6X01 - chains A and B of the 3 polymer chains in the assembly; structure by X-ray diffraction, 3.65 A resolution.

# Chain A (and B)
Name: Glutamate transporter homolog
From: Pyrococcus horikoshii (strain ATCC 700860 / DSM 12428 / JCM 9974 / NBRC 100139 / OT-3)
Notes: chain B of this document is another copy of the same molecule, construct and numbering; everything in this record applies to it too
UniProtKB: O59010 (GLT_PYRHO); residue numbers follow UniProt; this construct covers 1-417
Amino-acid sequence (422 residues; each row starts with the number of its first residue):
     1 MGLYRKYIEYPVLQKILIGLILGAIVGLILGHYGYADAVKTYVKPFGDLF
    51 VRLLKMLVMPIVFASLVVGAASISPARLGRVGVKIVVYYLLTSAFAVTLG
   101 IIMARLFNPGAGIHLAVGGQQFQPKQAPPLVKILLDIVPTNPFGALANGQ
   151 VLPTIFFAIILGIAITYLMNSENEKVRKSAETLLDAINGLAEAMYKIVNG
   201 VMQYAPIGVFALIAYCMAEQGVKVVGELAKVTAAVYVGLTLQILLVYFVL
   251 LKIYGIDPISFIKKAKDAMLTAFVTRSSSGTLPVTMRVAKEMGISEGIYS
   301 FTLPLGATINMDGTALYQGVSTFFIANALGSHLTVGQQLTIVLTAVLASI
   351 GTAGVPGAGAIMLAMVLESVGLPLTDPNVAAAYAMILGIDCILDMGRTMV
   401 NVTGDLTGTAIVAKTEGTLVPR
Disordered / not traced: 1-11, 123-127, 417-422
Differences from the reference sequence: engineered mutation C216 (Val in O59010), S321 (Cys in O59010), C391 (Ala in O59010); expression tag (418-422)
Disulfide bonds: C216-C391
Metal / ion sites: Na+ site 1: G306, N310, N401, D405; Na+ site 2: T308, S349, I350, T352
Ligand contacts: aspartic acid (ASP): R276, S277, S278, M311, T314, T352, A353, G354, V355, P356, G357, A358, G359, A360, D394, R397, T398, N401

# Chain A / chain B interface
Pairs across the interface - 46 pairs, chain A then chain B:
  P45(A) - V131(B)  hydrophobic
  P45(A) - L135(B)
  D48(A) - L135(B)
  L49(A) - V138(B)  hydrophobic
  R52(A) - L135(B)  hydrogen bond (side chain-backbone)
  R52(A) - D136(B)  salt bridge
  R52(A) - V138(B)  hydrogen bond (side chain-backbone)
  R52(A) - P139(B)
  R52(A) - T140(B)
  L53(A) - V138(B)  hydrophobic
  L53(A) - F156(B)  hydrophobic
  K55(A) - T140(B)
  M56(A) - P139(B)
  M56(A) - T140(B)
  M56(A) - P142(B)
  M56(A) - F156(B)  hydrophobic
  M56(A) - F157(B)  hydrophobic
  M59(A) - N141(B)
  M59(A) - F143(B)
  P60(A) - F143(B)
  L146(A) - N141(B)  hydrogen bond (backbone-side chain)
  L146(A) - F143(B)
  A147(A) - N141(B)  hydrogen bond (backbone-side chain)
  A147(A) - F143(B)
  A147(A) - G144(B)
  N148(A) - N141(B)
  G149(A) - N141(B)
  E181(A) - K178(B)
  T182(A) - T182(B)
  D185(A) - K178(B)
  D185(A) - S179(B)
  D185(A) - T182(B)
  A186(A) - L183(B)
  N188(A) - S179(B)
  G189(A) - L168(B)
  G189(A) - S179(B)
  G189(A) - L183(B)
  L190(A) - L161(B)  hydrophobic
  L190(A) - L183(B)
  E192(A) - L168(B)
  E192(A) - V176(B)
  A193(A) - A164(B)
  A193(A) - L168(B)
  K196(A) - L168(B)
  I197(A) - I160(B)  hydrophobic
  I197(A) - A164(B)  hydrophobic
Interface residues without a listed pair, chain A (25 interface residues in all): M194
Interface residues without a listed pair, chain B (25 interface residues in all): A147, I165, K175, A180

# Summary
The chain A/chain B interface involves 25 residues from each chain, with 4 hydrogen bonds and 1 salt bridge.
Polar pairs include R52(A)-D136(B), R52(A)-L135(B) and R52(A)-V138(B). Ligands of chain A: aspartic acid.
G306(A), N310(A), N401(A) and D405(A) coordinate Na+ site 1.
Chain A and chain B are both Glutamate transporter homolog (Pyrococcus horikoshii (strain ATCC 700860 / DSM
12428 / JCM 9974 / NBRC 100139 / OT-3)); the structure, Crystal structure of the GltPh V216C-A391C mutant
cross-linked in outward-facing state, was determined by X-ray diffraction together with 6WYJ, 6WYK, 6WYL and
6WZB from the same study.
